8ADL - chains U and S of the 22 polymer chains in the assembly; structure by electron microscopy, 2.95 A resolution.

# Chain U
Molecule: Nitrogen permease regulator 3
From: Saccharomyces cerevisiae
UniProtKB: P38742 (NPR3_YEAST); residue numbers follow UniProt; this construct covers 1-1146
Amino-acid sequence (1146 residues; row label = number of the first residue in the row):
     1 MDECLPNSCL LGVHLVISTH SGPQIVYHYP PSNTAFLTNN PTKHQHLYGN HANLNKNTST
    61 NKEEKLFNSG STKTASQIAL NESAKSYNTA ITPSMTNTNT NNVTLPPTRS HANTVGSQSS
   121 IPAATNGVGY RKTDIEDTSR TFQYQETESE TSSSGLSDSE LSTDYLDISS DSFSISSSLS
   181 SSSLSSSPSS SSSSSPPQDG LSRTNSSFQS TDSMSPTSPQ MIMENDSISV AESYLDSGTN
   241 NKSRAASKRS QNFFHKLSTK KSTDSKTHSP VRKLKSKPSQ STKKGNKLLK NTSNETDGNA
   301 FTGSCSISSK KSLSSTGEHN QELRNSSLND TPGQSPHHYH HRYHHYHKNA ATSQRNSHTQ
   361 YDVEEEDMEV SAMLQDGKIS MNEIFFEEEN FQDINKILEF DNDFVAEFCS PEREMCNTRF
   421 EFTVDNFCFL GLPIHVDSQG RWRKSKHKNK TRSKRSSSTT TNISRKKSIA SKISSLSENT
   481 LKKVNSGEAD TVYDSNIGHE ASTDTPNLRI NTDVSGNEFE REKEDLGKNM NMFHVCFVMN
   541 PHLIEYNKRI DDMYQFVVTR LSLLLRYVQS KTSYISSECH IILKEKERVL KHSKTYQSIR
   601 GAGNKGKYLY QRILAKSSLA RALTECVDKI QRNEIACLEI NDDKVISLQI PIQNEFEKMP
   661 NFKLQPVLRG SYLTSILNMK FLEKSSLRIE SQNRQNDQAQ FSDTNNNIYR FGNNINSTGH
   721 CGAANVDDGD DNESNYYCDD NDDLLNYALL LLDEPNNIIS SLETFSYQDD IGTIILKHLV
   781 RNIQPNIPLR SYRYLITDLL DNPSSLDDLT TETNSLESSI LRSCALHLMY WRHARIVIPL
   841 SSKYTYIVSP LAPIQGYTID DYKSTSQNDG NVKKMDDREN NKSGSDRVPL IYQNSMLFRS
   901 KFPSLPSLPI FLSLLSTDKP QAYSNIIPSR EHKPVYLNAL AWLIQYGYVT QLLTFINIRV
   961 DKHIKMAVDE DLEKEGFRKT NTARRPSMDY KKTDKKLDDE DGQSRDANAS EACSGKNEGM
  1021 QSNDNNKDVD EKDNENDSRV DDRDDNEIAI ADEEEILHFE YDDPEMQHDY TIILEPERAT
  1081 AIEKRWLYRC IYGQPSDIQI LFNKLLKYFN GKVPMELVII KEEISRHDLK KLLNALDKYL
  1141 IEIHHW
Not modelled in the structure: 1-2, 40-363, 446-524, 686-742, 801-813, 863-887, 976-1058
Swiss-Prot annotation at these positions:
  - modified residue (Phosphoserine): Ser76, Ser486, Ser987

# Chain S
Molecule: Nitrogen permease regulator 2
From: Saccharomyces cerevisiae
UniProtKB: P39923 (NPR2_YEAST); numbering as in UniProt (aligned over 1-615)
Amino-acid sequence (615 residues; numbered 1 to 615; the number before each row is that of its first residue):
     1 MLSYFQGFVP IHTIFYSVFH PTEGSKIKYE FPPNNLKNHG INFNTFKNYI IPKPILCHKL
    61 ITFKYGTYRI VCYPVTINSP IYARNFFSFN FVFVFPYDCE TSPYEPAITR LGKMFKVLEE
   121 QNQLLSKSER DPVFFDLKVL ENSTTTPSTA GPSSTPNPSS NTTPTHPTSE KDTKDMRSSR
   181 YSDLIKDLGL PQSAFSIQDL LMRIFQDLNN YSECLIPIDE GNAVDIKIFP LLRPPTTCVS
   241 LEDVPLSSVN LKKIIDVNWD PTMMSIVPYI DGLNSIAKIS KLSNSDPGLV IECIRHLIYY
   301 KCVTLSDIFQ FSNIYAPSSL IRNFLTDPLM ASDCQSYVTF PEVSKISNLP LNKSLGSGDQ
   361 DSPSFSVRRK SKSSSIPSNP DSRTTSFSST SRVSQNSSLN SSFSSIYKDW RQSQTSCSSS
   421 NIHVINNRNR FLPTRSCLFD LYRSLSQGQT LKTWYESKYM ILKENNIDIR RFITFGLEKR
   481 IIYRCYSFPV MINAGSREPK EMTPIITKDL VNNDKLLEKR NHNHLLSATG SRNTAQSGNL
   541 KPERPSKVSF EMQRVSSLAT GKSTMPKLSD EEEGILEESI RNAETFDKIC VLLSKPKLEV
   601 ESYLNELGEF KVINS
Not modelled in the structure: 1-6, 137-194, 354-430, 493-564
Swiss-Prot annotation at these positions:
  - modified residue: Ser362 (Phosphoserine)
Reported in the primary citation:
  - catalytic residues: Arg84
  - mutagenesis - R84A: decreased catalytic activity

# Chain U / chain S interface
Contacting residue pairs (117; chain U residue first):
  Glu3(U) - Arg233(S)
  Phe400(U) - Ile55(S)  hydrophobic
  Phe400(U) - Lys59(S)
  Phe404(U) - Lys53(S)
  Phe404(U) - Ile55(S)  hydrophobic
  Phe404(U) - Leu56(S)  hydrophobic
  Glu407(U) - Lys53(S)
  Phe408(U) - Tyr49(S)  hydrogen bond (backbone-side chain)
  Pro411(U) - Tyr49(S)
  Glu412(U) - Thr45(S)
  Met415(U) - Thr45(S)
  Met415(U) - Tyr49(S)  hydrophobic
  Met415(U) - Lys64(S)
  Met415(U) - Tyr65(S)  hydrophobic
  Arg419(U) - Lys64(S)
  Arg419(U) - Tyr97(S)  hydrogen bond
  Glu421(U) - Phe63(S)
  Glu421(U) - Lys64(S)  hydrogen bond (backbone-backbone)
  Glu421(U) - Tyr97(S)  hydrogen bond
  Phe422(U) - Ile61(S)  hydrophobic
  Phe422(U) - Thr62(S)
  Phe422(U) - Phe63(S)  hydrophobic
  Thr423(U) - Leu60(S)
  Thr423(U) - Ile61(S)
  Thr423(U) - Thr62(S)  hydrogen bond (backbone-backbone)
  Val424(U) - Leu56(S)  hydrophobic
  Val424(U) - Lys59(S)
  Asp425(U) - Lys59(S)
  Asp425(U) - Leu60(S)  hydrogen bond (side chain-backbone)
  Leu543(U) - Ser102(S)  hydrogen bond (backbone-side chain)
  Leu543(U) - Glu105(S)
  Leu543(U) - Leu231(S)  hydrophobic
  Ile544(U) - Leu231(S)
  Ile544(U) - Arg233(S)
  Tyr546(U) - Arg69(S)
  Asn547(U) - Arg69(S)
  Asn547(U) - Cys99(S)
  Asn547(U) - Glu100(S)
  Glu657(U) - Ser319(S)
  Lys658(U) - Ser319(S)
  Met659(U) - Arg480(S)  hydrogen bond (backbone-side chain)
  Met659(U) - Tyr483(S)  hydrophobic
  Pro660(U) - Arg480(S)
  Asn661(U) - Arg480(S)
  Lys663(U) - Thr236(S)
  Lys663(U) - Cys238(S)
  Lys663(U) - Asp243(S)
  Lys663(U) - Leu305(S)
  Lys663(U) - Tyr486(S)  hydrogen bond
  Leu664(U) - Thr236(S)
  Leu664(U) - Ile298(S)  hydrophobic
  Pro666(U) - Thr236(S)
  Pro666(U) - Cys238(S)  hydrophobic
  Ile847(U) - Gln447(S)
  Ile847(U) - Tyr483(S)
  Val848(U) - Ile613(S)  hydrophobic
  Val848(U) - Ser615(S)
  Ser849(U) - Ser615(S)
  Pro850(U) - Tyr483(S)  hydrophobic
  Pro850(U) - Ser615(S)
  Ile854(U) - Phe488(S)  hydrophobic
  Ile854(U) - Ile613(S)  hydrophobic
  Gln855(U) - Phe488(S)
  Gln855(U) - Ala583(S)
  Gln855(U) - Glu584(S)
  Gln855(U) - Thr585(S)
  Tyr857(U) - Asn582(S)
  Tyr862(U) - Cys238(S)  hydrophobic
  Pro889(U) - Arg581(S)
  Pro889(U) - Asn582(S)
  Ile891(U) - Val490(S)  hydrophobic
  Ile891(U) - Ala583(S)  hydrophobic
  Tyr892(U) - Val490(S)  hydrophobic
  Tyr892(U) - Met491(S)
  Tyr892(U) - Ile580(S)
  Pro909(U) - Val490(S)  hydrophobic
  Pro909(U) - Met491(S)
  Pro909(U) - Lys611(S)
  Ile910(U) - Lys611(S)
  Leu912(U) - Ile613(S)
  Ser913(U) - Lys611(S)
  Ser913(U) - Val612(S)
  Ser916(U) - Val612(S)
  Ser916(U) - Ile613(S)
  Ser916(U) - Asn614(S)  hydrogen bond (backbone-side chain)
  Thr917(U) - Gly448(S)
  Thr917(U) - Val612(S)
  Thr917(U) - Asn614(S)
  Asp918(U) - Gln447(S)
  Asp918(U) - Gly448(S)
  Lys919(U) - Ser446(S)
  Lys919(U) - Gln447(S)
  Pro920(U) - Ser446(S)
  Pro920(U) - Gln447(S)
  Leu952(U) - Gln447(S)
  Asn957(U) - Leu325(S)
  Arg959(U) - Asp440(S)  salt bridge
  Arg959(U) - Arg443(S)
  Tyr1070(U) - Ser436(S)
  Ile1072(U) - Leu325(S)  hydrophobic
  Ile1072(U) - Phe439(S)  hydrophobic
  Leu1074(U) - Arg322(S)
  Leu1074(U) - Leu325(S)  hydrophobic
  Leu1074(U) - Thr326(S)
  Asn1110(U) - Arg322(S)  hydrogen bond (backbone-side chain)
  Gly1111(U) - Arg322(S)
  Lys1112(U) - Arg322(S)
  Ile1141(U) - Phe439(S)  hydrophobic
  Ile1141(U) - Asp440(S)
  Ile1141(U) - Arg443(S)
  Glu1142(U) - Arg443(S)  hydrogen bond (backbone-side chain)
  Ile1143(U) - Ile321(S)  hydrophobic
  Ile1143(U) - Phe439(S)  hydrophobic
  His1144(U) - Pro317(S)
  His1145(U) - Ser318(S)
  His1145(U) - Ser319(S)
  Trp1146(U) - Tyr483(S)  hydrophobic
Interface residues without a listed pair, chain U (67 interface residues in all): Glu399, Glu414, Thr418, Phe420, Ser895, Glu1075
Interface residues without a listed pair, chain S (63 interface residues in all): Phe46, Leu232, Pro234, Thr304, Leu320, Gln449, Ile492

# In short
The interface between chain U and chain S involves 67 residues on one side and 63 on the other, with 12
hydrogen bonds and 1 salt bridge. Polar pairs include Arg959(U)-Asp440(S), Phe408(U)-Tyr49(S) and
Arg419(U)-Tyr97(S). The paper reports the catalytic residue Arg84(S); R84A of chain S reduces catalytic
activity.
Chain U is Nitrogen permease regulator 3 and chain S is Nitrogen permease regulator 2, both from Saccharomyces
cerevisiae; the structure, Cryo-EM structure of the SEA complex, was determined by electron microscopy
together with 8AE6 from the same study.
